PDB entry 1D3P | X-ray diffraction, 2.10 A resolution | chains B and H of the 3 polymer chains in the assembly

[Chain B]
Name: Alpha-thrombin
From: Homo sapiens
Notes: EC 3.4.21.5; fragment: heavy chain
UniProtKB: P00734 (THRB_HUMAN); residues 37-295 here correspond to UniProt positions 364-622 (UniProt number = residue number + 327)
Sequence (259 residues; row label = number of the first residue in the row):
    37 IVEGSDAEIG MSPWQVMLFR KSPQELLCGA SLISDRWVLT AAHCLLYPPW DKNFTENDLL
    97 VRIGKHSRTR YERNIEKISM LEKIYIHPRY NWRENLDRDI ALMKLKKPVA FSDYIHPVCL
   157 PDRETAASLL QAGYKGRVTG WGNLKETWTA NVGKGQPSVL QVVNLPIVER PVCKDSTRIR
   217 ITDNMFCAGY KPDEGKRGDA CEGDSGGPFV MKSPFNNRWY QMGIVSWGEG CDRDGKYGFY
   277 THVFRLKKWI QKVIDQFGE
Not modelled in the structure: 184-190, 294-295
Disulfides: C64-C80, C209-C223, C237-C267
Glycans and other covalent adducts: N-acetylglucosamine (NAG) linked to N89
Metal / ion sites: Na+ site 1: K210, T213, F251; Na+ site 2: R269, K272
Residues lining bound ligands: BT3 (3-[4-(2-pyrrolidin-1-yl-ethoxy)-benzyl]-2-4-(2-pyrrolidin-1-yl-ethoxy)-phenyl] -benzo[b]thiophen-6-ol): H79, Y83, W86, E130, N131, L132, I215, D235, A236, C237, E238, S241, V261, S262, W263, G264, G266, C267, G274, F275
Curated features (UniProtKB/Swiss-Prot):
  - region: A224 to V246 (High affinity receptor-binding region which is also known as the TP508 peptide)
  - active site (Charge relay system): H79, D135, S241
  - glycosylation: N89 (N-linked (GlcNAc...) (complex) asparagine)

[Chain H]
Name: Hirugen
From: Hirudo medicinalis
UniProtKB: P28501 (ITHA_HIRME); residues 300-311 here correspond to UniProt positions 54-65 (UniProt number = residue number - 246)
Sequence (12 residues; row label = number of the first residue in the row):
   300 GDFEEIPEEY LQ
Modified positions: Y309 (o-sulfo-l-tyrosine; TYS)

[How chain B and chain H interact]
Residue-residue contacts (25):
  F55(B) with F302(H), hydrophobic
  K57(B) with L310(H)
  Q60(B) with E303(H); I305(H); L310(H)
  L62(B) with F302(H), hydrophobic
  L96(B) with I305(H), hydrophobic; Y309(H)
  R98(B) with I305(H)
  R104(B) with G300(H); F302(H)
  T105(B) with G300(H); D301(H); F302(H); E303(H), hydrogen bond (backbone-backbone)
  R106(B) with E303(H), salt bridge
  Y107(B) with E303(H), hydrogen bond (backbone-side chain); E304(H); P306(H); Y309(H)
  E112(B) with Y309(H)
  K113(B) with Y309(H)
  I114(B) with I305(H), hydrophobic; Y309(H)
  M116(B) with Q311(H)
Interface residues without a listed pair, chain B (16 interface residues in all): M53, E61

[Summary]
Chain B and chain H form an interface of 16 and 10 residues respectively; the contacts include 2 hydrogen
bonds and 1 salt bridge. Polar contacts include R106(B)-E303(H), Y107(B)-E303(H) and T105(B)-E303(H). Chain B
binds compound BT3. Covalently linked N-acetylglucosamine: at N89(B).
Chain B is Alpha-thrombin (Homo sapiens) and chain H is Hirugen (Hirudo medicinalis); the structure, Crystal
structure of human aplha-thrombin in complex with benzo[b]thiophene inhibitor 3, was determined by X-ray
diffraction (same publication as 1D3D, 1D3Q and 1D3T).
